9AVJ - chains C and F of the 7 polymer chains in the assembly; structure by electron microscopy, 3.72 A resolution.

== Chain C ==
Molecule: ATP synthase subunit alpha
Organism: Bacillus sp. PS3
Notes: EC 7.1.2.2
Reference sequence: A0A0M3VGF9 (A0A0M3VGF9_BACP3); residues 26-501 here = UniProt positions 26-501
Sequence (476 residues; numbered 26 to 501; the number before each row is that of its first residue):
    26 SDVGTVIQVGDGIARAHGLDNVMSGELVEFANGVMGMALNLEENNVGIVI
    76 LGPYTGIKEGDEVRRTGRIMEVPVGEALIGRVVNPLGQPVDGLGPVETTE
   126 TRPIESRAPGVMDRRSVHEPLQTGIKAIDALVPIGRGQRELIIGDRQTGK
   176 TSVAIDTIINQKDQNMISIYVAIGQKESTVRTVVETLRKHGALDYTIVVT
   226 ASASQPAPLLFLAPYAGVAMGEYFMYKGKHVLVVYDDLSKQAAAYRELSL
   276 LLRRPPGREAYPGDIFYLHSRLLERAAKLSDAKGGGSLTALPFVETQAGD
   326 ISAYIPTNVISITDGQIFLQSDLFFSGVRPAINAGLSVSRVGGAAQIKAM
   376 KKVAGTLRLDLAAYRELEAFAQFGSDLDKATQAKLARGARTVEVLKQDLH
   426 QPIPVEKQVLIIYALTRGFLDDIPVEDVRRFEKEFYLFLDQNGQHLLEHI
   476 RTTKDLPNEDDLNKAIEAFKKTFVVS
Not modelled in the structure: 398-403, 445-449, 498-501
Sequence notes: conflict Ser193 (Cys in A0A0M3VGF9), Phe463 (Trp in A0A0M3VGF9)
Bound ions: Mg2+: Thr176 (together with AMP-PNP)
Ligand contacts:
  - AMP-PNP (ANP; phosphoaminophosphonic acid-adenylate ester), molecule 1: Gln172, Thr173, Gly174, Lys175, Thr176, Ser177, Gln200, Asp261, Arg354, Gln422, Asp423, Leu424
  - AMP-PNP (ANP), molecule 2: Ser336, Ser364, Arg365

== Chain F ==
Molecule: ATP synthase subunit beta
Organism: Bacillus sp. PS3
Notes: EC 7.1.2.2
Reference sequence: A0A0M4U1P9 (A0A0M4U1P9_BACP3); residues 1-471 here = UniProt positions 1-471
Sequence (471 residues; numbered 1 to 471; the number before each row is that of its first residue):
     1 MTRGRVIQVMGPVVDVKFENGHLPAIYNALKIQHKARNENEVDIDLTLEV
    51 ALHLGDDTVRTIAMASTDGLIRGMEVIDTGAPISVPVGEVTLGRVFNVLG
   101 EPIDLEGDIPADARRDPIHRPAPKFEELATEVEILETGIKVVDLLAPYIK
   151 GGKIGLFGGAGVGKTVLIQELIHNIAQEHGGISVFAGVGDRTREGNDLYH
   201 EMKDSGVISKTAMVFGQMNEPPGARMRVALTGLTMAEYFRDEQGQDVLLF
   251 IDNIFRFTQAGSEVSALLGRMPSAVGYQPTLATEMGQLQERITSTAKGSI
   301 TSIQAIYVPADDYTDPAPATTFSHLDATTNLERKLAEMGIYPAVDPLAST
   351 SRALAPEIVGEEHYQVARKVQQTLQRYKELQDIIAILGMDELSDEDKLVV
   401 HRARRIQFFLSQNFHVAEQFTGQPGSYVPVKETVRGFKEILEGKYDHLPE
   451 DAFRLVGRIEEVVEKAKAMGV
Not modelled in the structure: 1, 471
Sequence notes: conflict Asp190 (Glu in A0A0M4U1P9)
Bound ions: Mg2+: Thr165 (together with AMP-PNP)
Ligand contacts:
  - AMP-PNP (ANP; phosphoaminophosphonic acid-adenylate ester), molecule 1: Ala160, Gly161, Val162, Gly163, Lys164, Thr165, Val166, Arg191, Asn253, Tyr341, Ala417
  - AMP-PNP (ANP), molecule 2: Leu354, Tyr364, Arg368

== Interface between chain C and chain F ==
Contacting residue pairs (42):
  Ile32(C) - Gly55(F)
  Gln33(C) - His53(F)
  Gln33(C) - Leu54(F)
  Val34(C) - His53(F)  hydrogen bond (backbone-backbone)
  Gly35(C) - Leu52(F)
  Asp36(C) - Leu52(F)
  Asp36(C) - Arg270(F)  salt bridge
  Asp36(C) - Thr280(F)
  Thr80(C) - Ile26(F)
  Lys83(C) - Leu23(F)
  Glu84(C) - Leu23(F)
  Val115(C) - Phe125(F)  hydrophobic
  Asp116(C) - Phe125(F)
  Arg171(C) - Phe322(F)
  Gln172(C) - Thr350(F)
  Lys201(C) - Lys153(F)
  Lys201(C) - Glu290(F)
  Lys201(C) - His324(F)  hydrogen bond (side chain-backbone)
  Lys201(C) - Asp326(F)  salt bridge
  Glu202(C) - Leu128(F)
  Glu202(C) - Glu290(F)  hydrogen bond (backbone-side chain)
  Val205(C) - Phe125(F)  hydrophobic
  Arg206(C) - Leu128(F)
  Arg206(C) - Thr130(F)
  Ser227(C) - Glu290(F)
  Ala228(C) - Glu290(F)
  Ser229(C) - Ala122(F)
  Ser229(C) - Glu290(F)  hydrogen bond (backbone-side chain)
  Lys265(C) - Ser323(F)
  Glu272(C) - Pro279(F)
  Leu275(C) - Met271(F)
  Leu275(C) - Pro279(F)  hydrophobic
  Leu276(C) - Pro279(F)  hydrophobic
  Arg278(C) - Met271(F)
  Ala285(C) - Ala274(F)
  Gln322(C) - Ala319(F)
  Asp347(C) - Gln375(F)  hydrogen bond (backbone-side chain)
  Phe350(C) - Leu347(F)
  Phe350(C) - Gln371(F)
  Phe350(C) - Gln372(F)
  Ser351(C) - Gln372(F)  hydrogen bond (backbone-side chain)
  Arg354(C) - Arg368(F)
Other interface residues (no listed pair), chain C (36 interface residues in all): Tyr79, Gln200, Ser203, Ala232, Arg271, Ala323
Other interface residues (no listed pair), chain F (41 interface residues in all): Ala25, Pro272, Ser273, Gln278, Ala282, Thr283, Gly286, Gln287, Tyr313, Thr314, Thr320, Leu325, Glu379

== In short ==
Chain C and chain F form an interface of 36 and 41 residues respectively, with 6 hydrogen bonds and 2 salt
bridges. Polar pairs include Asp36(C)-Arg270(F), Lys201(C)-Asp326(F) and Lys201(C)-His324(F). One AMP-PNP
molecule is bound between chain C and chain F. Ligands of chain C: AMP-PNP.
Chain C is ATP synthase subunit alpha and chain F is ATP synthase subunit beta, both from Bacillus sp. PS3;
the structure, PS3 F1 ATPase Wild type, was determined by electron microscopy together with 8U1H from the same
study.
